PDB entry 8YZ2 | electron microscopy, 2.68 A resolution | chains E and L of the 39 polymer chains in the assembly

# Chain E
Molecule: Antenna pigment protein alpha chain
Organism: Dinoroseobacter shibae DFL 12
UniProtKB: A8LQ15 (A8LQ15_DINSH); numbering as in UniProt (aligned over 1-53)
Amino-acid sequence (53 residues; each row starts with the number of its first residue):
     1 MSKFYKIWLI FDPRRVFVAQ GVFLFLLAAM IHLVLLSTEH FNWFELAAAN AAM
Not modelled in the structure: 1, 53
Residues lining bound ligands:
  - Spheroidenone (A1EFU; (4E,16E,26E)-2-methoxy-2,6,10,14,19,23,27,31-octamethyl-dotriaconta-4,6,8,10,12,14,16,18,20,22,26,30-dodecaen-3-one), molecule 1: Lys3, Phe4, Lys6, Ile7, Ile10
  - Spheroidenone (A1EFU), molecule 2: Phe17, Gln20, Phe23, Leu24, Leu27, Met30, Ile31, Val34
  - Spheroidenone (A1EFU), molecule 3: Phe17, Gln20, Gly21
  - Spheroidenone (A1EFU), molecule 4: Phe25, Ala28, Ala29, His32, Leu33, Leu36, Trp43
  - bacteriochlorophyll a (BCL), molecule 1: Phe4, Ile7, Trp8, Phe11, Val16, Gln20, Phe23, Ile31
  - bacteriochlorophyll a (BCL), molecule 2: Gly21, Leu24, Phe25, Ala28, Ala29, His32, Leu35, Trp43, Phe44
  - bacteriochlorophyll a (BCL), molecule 3: Leu24, Leu27, Ala28, Ile31, His32, Leu35
  - MW9 ((21R,24R,27S)-24,27,28-trihydroxy-18,24-dioxo-19,23,25-trioxa-24lambda~5~-phosphaoctacosan-21-yl (9Z)-octadec-9-enoate), molecule 1: Arg15, Val16, Ala19, Phe23
  - MW9, molecule 2: Phe17, Val18, Gly21, Val22, Phe25

# Chain L
Molecule: Reaction center protein L chain
Organism: Dinoroseobacter shibae DFL 12
UniProtKB: A8LQ16 (A8LQ16_DINSH); residues 1-279 here = UniProt positions 1-279
Amino-acid sequence (279 residues; numbered 1 to 279; the number before each row is that of its first residue):
     1 MALLSFERKY RVRGGTLIGG DLFDFWVGPF YVGFFGVTTA FFALLGTILI FWGASQQGTF
    61 NPWLINIAPP DLSYGLGMAP LMEGGLWQII TICAIGAFVS WALREVEICR KLGMGYHVPF
   121 AFSVAIFAYV TLVVFRPLLM GAWGHGFPYG IWSHLDWVSN TGYAYLHFHY NPAHMIAVTF
   181 FFTTTLALAL HGALVLSAAN PPKGEEVKGP DNEDTFFRDF IGYSIGTLGI HRVGLLLALN
   241 AGFWSAVCII ISGPVWTKGW PEWWNWWLEM PIWPSQVDC
Not modelled in the structure: 1, 276-279
Sequence notes: conflict Asp278 (Gly in A8LQ16), Cys279 (Leu in A8LQ16)
Ion coordination: Fe ion: His191, His231 (shared with 3 residues of chain M)
Residues lining bound ligands:
  - bacteriochlorophyll a (BCL), molecule 1: Thr47, Ile50, Phe98, Phe122, Ala125, Ile126, Ala128, Tyr129, Leu132, Phe147, Ile151, Trp152, His154, Leu155, Trp157, Val158, Ser159, Thr161, Gly162, Tyr163, Phe168, His169, His174, Ala177, Val178, Phe181, Phe182, Ala241, Ser245, Ala246, Cys248, Ile249
  - bacteriochlorophyll a (BCL), molecule 2: His169, His174, Met175, Val178, Thr179, Phe182, Thr183, Leu186
  - bacteriochlorophyll a / bacteriopheophytin a: Val158, Tyr163, His169, Phe182, Thr183, Thr185, Leu186, Ala189, Leu190, Phe220, Ile221
  - bacteriopheophytin a (BPH): Thr39, Phe42, Ala43, Gly46, Thr47, Ile50, Ile90, Cys93, Ala94, Ala97, Phe98, Trp101, Glu105, Val118, Ala121, Phe122, Val124, Ala125, Tyr129, Phe147, Pro148, Tyr149, Gly150, Ile151, His154, Phe181, Ala238, Leu239, Gly242
  - MW9 ((21R,24R,27S)-24,27,28-trihydroxy-18,24-dioxo-19,23,25-trioxa-24lambda~5~-phosphaoctacosan-21-yl (9Z)-octadec-9-enoate), molecule 1: Ala2, Val27, Gly28, Leu44, Thr47, Phe51
  - MW9, molecule 2: Ile18, Phe34, Phe35, Phe42, Ile92, Ile95, Gly96, Ser100
  - MW9, molecule 3: Leu22, Phe23, Val37, Phe41, Phe42, Ile92
  - MW9, molecule 4: Ile50, Phe51, Thr59, Phe60, Asn61, Pro62, Trp63, Ile65, Tyr149, Ile151
  - MW9, molecule 5: Trp63, Ile151, Trp152
  - MW9, molecule 6: Pro172, Ala173, Ile176, Trp244, Val247, Ile250, Ile251, Val255, Trp256, Lys258, Trp260, Trp263
  - MW9, molecule 7: Asn200, Pro201, Pro202, Lys203
  - MW9, molecule 8: Ile272, Trp273, Pro274
  - ubiquinone-10 (U10), molecule 1: Val27, Phe30, Val32, Gly36, Val37, Thr39, Ala40, Trp101, Arg104
  - ubiquinone-10 (U10), molecule 2: Phe180, Thr183, Leu186, Ala187, Leu190, His191, Leu194, Phe217, Ile221, Tyr223, Ser224, Ile225, Gly226, Ile230, Val233, Leu236, Leu237, Leu239, Asn240, Phe243, Trp244
From the paper describing this entry:
  - binding site for bacteriochlorophyll a: His174

# Chain E / chain L interface
Pairs across the interface (22; chain E residue first):
  Arg14(E) - Phe25(L)
  Arg15(E) - Phe25(L)
  Arg15(E) - Trp26(L)  hydrogen bond (side chain-backbone)
  Val18(E) - Phe23(L)  hydrophobic
  Val18(E) - Phe25(L)  hydrophobic
  Val18(E) - Val37(L)  hydrophobic
  Val22(E) - Val37(L)  hydrophobic
  Val22(E) - Phe41(L)  hydrophobic
  Phe25(E) - Phe41(L)  hydrophobic
  Leu26(E) - Phe41(L)
  Leu26(E) - Leu44(L)  hydrophobic
  Leu26(E) - Leu45(L)
  Met30(E) - Leu45(L)  hydrophobic
  Met30(E) - Ile48(L)  hydrophobic
  Leu33(E) - Leu49(L)  hydrophobic
  Leu33(E) - Leu81(L)
  Leu33(E) - Ile89(L)  hydrophobic
  Val34(E) - Trp52(L)  hydrophobic
  Leu36(E) - Leu81(L)
  Ser37(E) - Trp52(L)  hydrogen bond
  Ser37(E) - Leu81(L)
  Ser37(E) - Met82(L)
Also at the interface, not in a pair above, chain E (13 interface residues in all): Ala29, Thr38
Also at the interface, not in a pair above, chain L (17 interface residues in all): Leu22, Val27, Ala40, Leu86

# Summary
The interface between chain E and chain L involves 13 residues on one side and 17 on the other, with 2
hydrogen bonds. Among the polar pairs are Arg15(E)-Trp26(L) and Ser37(E)-Trp52(L). 2 compound MW9 molecules
are bound between chain E and chain L. From the paper: a binding site for bacteriochlorophyll a at His174(L).
Here chain E is Antenna pigment protein alpha chain and chain L is Reaction center protein L chain, both from
Dinoroseobacter shibae DFL 12. Entry 8YZ2 (Cryo-EM structure of a tri-heme cytochrome-associated RC-LH1
complex from a marine photoheterotrophic bacterium, purified with magnesium ...) was determined by electron
microscopy (same publication as 8YY9 and 9KM0).
